5NJF - chains A and E of the 3 polymer chains in the assembly; structure by X-ray diffraction, 1.42 A resolution.

Chain A:
Name: Metalloprotease TldD
Organism: Escherichia coli K12
Notes: EC 3.4.-.-
UniProtKB: P0AGG8 (TLDD_ECOLI); numbering as in UniProt (aligned over 1-481)
Chain sequence (495 residues; numbered -13 to 481; the number before each row is that of its first residue; numbers below 1 keep their minus sign (Met-13 is residue -13)):
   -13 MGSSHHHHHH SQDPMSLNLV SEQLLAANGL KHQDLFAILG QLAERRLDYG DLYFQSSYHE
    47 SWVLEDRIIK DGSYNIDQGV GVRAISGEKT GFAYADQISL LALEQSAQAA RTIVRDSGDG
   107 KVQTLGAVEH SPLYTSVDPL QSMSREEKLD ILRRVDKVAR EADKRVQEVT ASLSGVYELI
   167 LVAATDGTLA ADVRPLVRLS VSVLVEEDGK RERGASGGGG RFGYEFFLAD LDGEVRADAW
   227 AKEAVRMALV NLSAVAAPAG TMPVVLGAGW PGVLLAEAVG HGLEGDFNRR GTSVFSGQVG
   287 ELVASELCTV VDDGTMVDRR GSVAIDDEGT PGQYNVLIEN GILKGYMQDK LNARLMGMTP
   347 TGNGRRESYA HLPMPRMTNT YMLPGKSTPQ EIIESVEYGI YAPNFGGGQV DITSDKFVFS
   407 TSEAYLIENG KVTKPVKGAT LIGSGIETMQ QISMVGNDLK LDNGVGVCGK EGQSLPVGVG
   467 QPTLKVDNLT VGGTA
Disordered / not traced: -13 to 1, 123-126
Sequence notes: initiating methionine (-13); expression tag (-12 to 0); engineered mutation Ala262 (His in P0AGG8), Asp401 (Gly in P0AGG8)
Bound ions: Na+: Ser117 (shared with 1 residue of chain C); Zn2+: Glu263, His267, Cys454
What the authors report for this chain:
  - Zn2+ coordination: Glu263
  - conformationally variable residues (side-chain flip): Glu263
  - mutagenesis - H267A: decreased stability
  - catalytic residues: Glu263, Gly394, Gly455 (proposed by the authors, not directly observed)
  - mutagenesis - E270A, D272A: decreased expression

Chain E:
Name: Ala-ala-ala-ala-ala
Organism: Escherichia coli str. K-12 substr. MG1655
Chain sequence (5 residues; each row starts with the number of its first residue):
   601 AAAAA

Interface between chain A and chain E:
Pairs across the interface (16; chain A residue first):
  Arg184(A) with Ala605(E), hydrogen bond (side chain-backbone)
  Trp256(A) with Ala604(E); Ala605(E)
  Glu263(A) with Ala603(E)
  Gly393(A) with Ala603(E)
  Gly394(A) with Ala602(E); Ala603(E), hydrogen bond (backbone-backbone)
  Gln395(A) with Ala601(E)
  Val396(A) with Ala601(E), hydrogen bond (backbone-backbone)
  Val451(A) with Ala605(E)
  Gly452(A) with Ala604(E)
  Val453(A) with Ala603(E); Ala604(E), hydrogen bond (backbone-backbone); Ala605(E)
  Gly455(A) with Ala601(E); Ala602(E), hydrogen bond (backbone-backbone)
Interface residues without a listed pair, chain A (13 interface residues in all): Val259, Cys454

In short:
13 residues of chain A and 5 residues of chain E are in contact; the contacts include 5 hydrogen bonds. Among
the polar pairs are Arg184(A)-Ala605(E), Gly394(A)-Ala603(E) and Val396(A)-Ala601(E). Glu263(A), His267(A) and
Cys454(A) coordinate Zn2+. From the paper: catalytic residues Glu263(A), Gly394(A) and Gly455(A); E270A and
D272A of chain A reduce expression.
Chain A is Metalloprotease TldD (Escherichia coli K12) and chain E is Ala-ala-ala-ala-ala (Escherichia coli
str. K-12 substr. MG1655); the structure, E. coli Microcin-processing metalloprotease TldD/E (TldD H262A
mutant) with pentapeptide bound, was determined by X-ray diffraction together with 5NJ9, 5NJA, 5NJB and 5NJC
from the same study.
